Entry 4E0D (X-ray diffraction, 1.58 A resolution); this record covers chains A and C of the 3 polymer chains in the assembly.

# Chain A
Molecule: DNA polymerase
Organism: Geobacillus kaustophilus
Notes: EC 2.7.7.7; fragment: Bacillus Fragment (analogous to E. coli Klenow Fragment)
Reference sequence: Q5KWC1 (Q5KWC1_GEOKA); residues 285-876 here correspond to UniProt positions 287-878 (UniProt number = residue number + 2)
Sequence (592 residues; numbered 285 to 876; the number before each row is that of its first residue):
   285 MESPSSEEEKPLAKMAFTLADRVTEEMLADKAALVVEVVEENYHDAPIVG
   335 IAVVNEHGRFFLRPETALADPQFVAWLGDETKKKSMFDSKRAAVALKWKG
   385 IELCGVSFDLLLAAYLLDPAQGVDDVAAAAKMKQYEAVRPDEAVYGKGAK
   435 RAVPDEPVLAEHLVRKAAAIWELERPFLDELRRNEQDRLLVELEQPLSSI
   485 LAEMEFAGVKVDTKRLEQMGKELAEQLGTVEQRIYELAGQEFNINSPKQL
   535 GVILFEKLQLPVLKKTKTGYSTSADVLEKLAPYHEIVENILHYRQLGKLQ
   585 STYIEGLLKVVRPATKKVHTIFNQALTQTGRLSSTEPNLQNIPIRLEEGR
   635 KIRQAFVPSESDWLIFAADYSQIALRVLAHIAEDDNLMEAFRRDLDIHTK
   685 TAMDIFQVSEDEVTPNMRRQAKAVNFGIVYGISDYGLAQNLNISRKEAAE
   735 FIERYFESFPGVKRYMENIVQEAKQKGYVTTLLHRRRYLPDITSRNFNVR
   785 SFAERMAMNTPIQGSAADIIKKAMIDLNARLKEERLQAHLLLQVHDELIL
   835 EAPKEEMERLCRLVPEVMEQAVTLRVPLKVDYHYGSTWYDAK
Unresolved in the structure: 285-296
Sequence notes: engineered mutation Ala598 (Asp600 in Q5KWC1), Ala658 (Glu660 in Q5KWC1)

# Chain C
Molecule: 13-nt DNA strand
Sequence (13 nucleotides; numbered 0 to 12; the number before each row is that of its first residue; numbering starts at 0):
     0 CATGGGAGTCAGG
Unresolved in the structure: 0-3

# Chain A / chain C interface
Residue-residue contacts (34):
  Asn527(A) - DG11(C)  hydrogen bond to the phosphate
  Asn529(A) - DA10(C)  phosphate contact
  Asn529(A) - DG11(C)  sugar contact
  Ser530(A) - DG11(C)  phosphate contact
  Ser530(A) - DG12(C)  hydrogen bond to the phosphate
  Gln533(A) - DG12(C)  phosphate contact
  Ser585(A) - DC9(C)  phosphate contact
  Ser585(A) - DA10(C)  hydrogen bond to the phosphate
  Thr586(A) - DC9(C)  sugar contact
  Gly590(A) - DC9(C)  phosphate contact
  Leu610(A) - DA6(C)  phosphate contact
  Leu610(A) - DG7(C)  phosphate contact
  Thr611(A) - DA6(C)  phosphate contact
  Gln612(A) - DA6(C)  hydrogen bond to the phosphate
  Arg615(A) - DG4(C)  base contact
  Arg615(A) - DG5(C)  base contact
  Ser617(A) - DA6(C)  phosphate contact
  Ser617(A) - DG7(C)  hydrogen bond to the phosphate
  Ser618(A) - DG7(C)  sugar contact
  Thr619(A) - DG7(C)  sugar contact
  Thr619(A) - DT8(C)  phosphate contact
  Glu620(A) - DT8(C)  hydrogen bond to the phosphate
  Asn622(A) - DG7(C)  hydrogen bond to the sugar
  Asn625(A) - DG7(C)  base contact
  Phe710(A) - DG4(C)  base contact
  Tyr714(A) - DG4(C)  base contact
  Gly715(A) - DG4(C)  sugar contact
  Ile716(A) - DG4(C)  base contact
  Ser717(A) - DG4(C)  hydrogen bond to the phosphate
  Arg771(A) - DG5(C)  salt bridge to the phosphate
  Phe786(A) - DG4(C)  sugar contact
  Phe786(A) - DG5(C)  phosphate contact
  Met790(A) - DG4(C)  phosphate contact
  Met790(A) - DG5(C)  phosphate contact
Other interface residues (no listed pair), chain A (30 interface residues in all): Pro531, Lys532, Lys582, Thr613, Arg789

# In short
Chain A and chain C form an interface of 30 and 9 residues respectively, with 8 hydrogen bonds and 1 salt
bridge. Among the polar pairs are Asn622(A)-DG7(C), Asn527(A)-DG11(C) and Ser530(A)-DG12(C).
Here chain A is DNA polymerase (Geobacillus kaustophilus) and chain C is a 13-nt DNA strand. Entry 4E0D
(Binary complex of Bacillus DNA Polymerase I Large Fragment E658A and duplex DNA) was determined by X-ray
diffraction (same publication as 4DQI, 4DQP, 4DQQ, 4DQR, 4DQS, 4DS4 and 3 further entries).
